4XSP - chains B and A; structure by X-ray diffraction, 2.15 A resolution.

== Chain B (and A) ==
Molecule: Alr3699 protein
Source organism: Nostoc sp. (strain PCC 7120 / UTEX 2576)
Notes: chain A of this document is another copy of the same molecule, construct and numbering; everything in this record applies to it too
UniProt: Q8YQW3 (Q8YQW3_NOSS1); numbering as in UniProt (aligned over 1-382)
Sequence (388 residues; each row starts with the number of its first residue; numbers below 1 keep their minus sign (His-5 is residue -5)):
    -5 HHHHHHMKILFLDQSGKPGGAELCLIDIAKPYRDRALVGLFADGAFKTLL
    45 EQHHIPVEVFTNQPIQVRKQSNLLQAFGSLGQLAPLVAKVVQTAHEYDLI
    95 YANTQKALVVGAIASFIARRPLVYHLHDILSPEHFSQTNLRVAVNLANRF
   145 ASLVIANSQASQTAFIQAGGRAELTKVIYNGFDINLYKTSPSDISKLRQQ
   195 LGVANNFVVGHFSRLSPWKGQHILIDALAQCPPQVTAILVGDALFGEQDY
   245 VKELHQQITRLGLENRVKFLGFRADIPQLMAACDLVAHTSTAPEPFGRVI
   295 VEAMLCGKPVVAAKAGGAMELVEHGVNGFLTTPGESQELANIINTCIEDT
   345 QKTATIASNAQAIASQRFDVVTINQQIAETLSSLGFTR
Disordered / not traced: -5 to 0, 59-72, 379-382 (chain A: -5 to -1, 59-72, 379-382)
Construct notes: expression tag (-5 to 0)
From the paper describing this entry:
  - binding site for the ligand UDP: Gly14
  - mutagenesis - H121A, E288A: abolished catalytic activity on UDPG
  - mutagenesis - E16A, D122A, F239A: decreased catalytic activity on mannose
  - mutagenesis - E16A, D122A, F239A: unchanged catalytic activity on mannose was absent
  - mutagenesis - R208A: abolished catalytic activity

== Interface between chain B and chain A ==
Pairs across the interface (28):
  Phe35(B) - Leu77(A)  hydrophobic
  Asn56(B) - Gln76(A)  hydrogen bond (side chain-backbone)
  Asn56(B) - Leu77(A)  hydrogen bond (side chain-backbone)
  Ser73(B) - Asn133(A)  hydrogen bond
  Gln76(B) - Asn56(A)  hydrogen bond (backbone-side chain)
  Leu77(B) - Asn56(A)  hydrogen bond (backbone-side chain)
  Leu77(B) - Leu80(A)
  Leu77(B) - Lys100(A)
  Leu77(B) - Val104(A)  hydrophobic
  Leu80(B) - Leu77(A)
  Lys100(B) - Ser73(A)
  Lys100(B) - Leu77(A)
  Ile107(B) - Ile107(A)  hydrophobic
  Phe110(B) - Phe110(A)  hydrophobic
  Phe110(B) - Leu140(A)  hydrophobic
  Ile111(B) - Val136(A)  hydrophobic
  Arg113(B) - Asn139(A)
  Asn133(B) - Ser73(A)  hydrogen bond
  Asn139(B) - Phe110(A)  hydrogen bond (side chain-backbone)
  Asn139(B) - Ile111(A)
  Asn139(B) - Arg113(A)
  Leu140(B) - Phe110(A)  hydrophobic
  Arg143(B) - Phe110(A)
  Arg143(B) - Arg143(A)
  Arg143(B) - Phe144(A)
  Phe144(B) - Phe110(A)  hydrophobic
  Phe144(B) - Arg143(A)
  Phe144(B) - Phe144(A)  hydrophobic
Interface residues without a listed pair, chain B (22 interface residues in all): Leu74, Ala78, Pro79, Val103, Val104, Val136
Interface residues without a listed pair, chain A (21 interface residues in all): Phe35, Leu74, Ala78, Val103

== Summary ==
22 residues of chain B and 21 residues of chain A are in contact; the contacts include 7 hydrogen bonds. Polar
pairs include Asn56(B)-Gln76(A), Asn56(B)-Leu77(A) and Ser73(B)-Asn133(A). The paper reports a binding site
for the ligand UDP at Gly14(B); E16A, D122A and F239A of chain B reduce catalytic activity on mannose; 6
substitutions were tested in all.
Chain B and chain A are both Alr3699 protein (Nostoc sp. (strain PCC 7120 / UTEX 2576)); the structure,
Crystal structure of Anabaena Alr3699/HepE in complex with UDP, was determined by X-ray diffraction (same
publication as 4XSO, 4XSR and 4XSU).
